Entry 6IAP (X-ray diffraction, 2.90 A resolution); this record covers chains D and E of the 5 polymer chains in the assembly.

# Chain D
Molecule: Fab NKp46-4 light chain
From: synthetic construct
Notes: antibody fragment or engineered binder
Sequence (211 residues; each row starts with the number of its first residue):
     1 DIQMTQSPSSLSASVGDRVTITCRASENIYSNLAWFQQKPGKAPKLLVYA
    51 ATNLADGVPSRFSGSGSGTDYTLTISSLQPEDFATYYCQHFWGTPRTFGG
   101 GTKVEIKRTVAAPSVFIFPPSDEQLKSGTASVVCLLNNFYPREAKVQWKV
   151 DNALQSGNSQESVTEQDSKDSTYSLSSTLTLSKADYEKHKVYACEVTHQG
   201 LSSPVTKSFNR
Cystine bridges: Cys-23/Cys-88, Cys-134/Cys-194

# Chain E
Molecule: Fab NKp46-4 heavy chain
From: synthetic construct
Notes: antibody fragment or engineered binder
Sequence (217 residues; row label = number of the first residue in the row):
     1 QVQLVQSGAEVKKPGASVKVSCKASGYTFTSFTMHWVRQAPGQGLEWIGY
    51 INPSSGYTEYNQKFKDRVTITADKSTSTAYMELSSLRSEDTAVYYCVRGS
   101 SRGFDYWGQGTLVTVSSASTKGPSVFPLAPSSKSTSGGTAALGCLVKDYF
   151 PEPVTVSWNSGALTSGVHTFPAVLQSSGLYSLSSVVTVPSSSLGTQTYIC
   201 NVNHKPSNTKVDKRVEP
Cystine bridges: Cys-22/Cys-96, Cys-144/Cys-200

# How chain D and chain E interact
Contacting residue pairs (61):
  Phe-36(D) with Phe-104(E); Trp-107(E)
  Gln-38(D) with Gln-39(E), hydrogen bond; Tyr-95(E), hydrogen bond
  Ala-43(D) with Tyr-95(E), hydrophobic; Gly-108(E)
  Pro-44(D) with Leu-45(E), hydrophobic; Trp-107(E)
  Leu-46(D) with Arg-102(E); Phe-104(E)
  Tyr-49(D) with Arg-102(E)
  Tyr-87(D) with Gln-39(E), hydrogen bond; Gln-43(E); Gly-44(E); Leu-45(E), hydrophobic
  Gln-89(D) with Phe-104(E)
  Thr-94(D) with Trp-47(E); Glu-59(E)
  Pro-95(D) with Trp-47(E), hydrophobic
  Arg-96(D) with Trp-47(E)
  Phe-98(D) with Val-37(E), hydrophobic; Leu-45(E), hydrophobic; Phe-104(E), hydrophobic
  Phe-116(D) with Lys-133(E); Ser-134(E); Thr-135(E); Ser-136(E)
  Ile-117(D) with Lys-133(E), hydrogen bond (backbone-backbone)
  Phe-118(D) with Leu-128(E); Ala-129(E); Ser-134(E); Ala-141(E), hydrophobic
  Ser-121(D) with Pro-127(E)
  Glu-123(D) with Phe-126(E); Pro-127(E); Lys-213(E)
  Gln-124(D) with Phe-126(E); Lys-147(E)
  Ser-127(D) with Phe-126(E)
  Thr-129(D) with Lys-147(E)
  Ser-131(D) with Leu-145(E)
  Val-133(D) with Leu-128(E), hydrophobic
  Leu-135(D) with Ala-141(E), hydrophobic; Phe-170(E), hydrophobic; Val-185(E), hydrophobic
  Asn-137(D) with His-168(E), hydrogen bond; Thr-187(E)
  Asn-138(D) with His-168(E)
  Gln-160(D) with Val-173(E); Leu-174(E)
  Ser-162(D) with Phe-170(E); Pro-171(E), hydrogen bond (side chain-backbone)
  Val-163(D) with Pro-171(E)
  Thr-164(D) with Phe-170(E)
  Ser-174(D) with His-168(E); Phe-170(E)
  Leu-175(D) with Phe-170(E), hydrophobic
  Ser-176(D) with Phe-170(E)
  Lys-207(D) with Lys-133(E)
  Ser-208(D) with Lys-133(E), hydrogen bond (backbone-side chain)
  Phe-209(D) with Lys-133(E)
Also at the interface, not in a pair above, chain D (40 interface residues in all): Lys-42, Asp-56, Glu-161, Asp-167, Lys-169
Also at the interface, not in a pair above, chain E (45 interface residues in all): His-35, Glu-46, Tyr-50, Tyr-60, Asn-61, Asp-105, Tyr-106, Gln-109, Ser-131, Leu-142, Thr-164, Ser-165, Thr-169, Ser-183

# Summary
Chain D and chain E form an interface of 40 and 45 residues respectively; the contacts include 7 hydrogen
bonds. Polar contacts include Gln-38(D)/Gln-39(E), Gln-38(D)/Tyr-95(E) and Tyr-87(D)/Gln-39(E).
Here chain D is Fab NKp46-4 light chain and chain E is Fab NKp46-4 heavy chain, both from synthetic construct.
Entry 6IAP (structure of human NKp46 in complex with antibody NKp46-1 and NKp46-4) was determined by X-ray
diffraction together with 6IAS from the same study.
